Entry 4NJV (X-ray diffraction, 1.80 A resolution); this record covers chains A and B.

[Chain A (and B)]
Name: Protease
Organism: Human immunodeficiency virus 1
Notes: chain B of this document is another copy of the same molecule, construct and numbering; everything in this record applies to it too
UniProtKB: Q9J006 (Q9J006_9HIV1); residue numbers follow UniProt; this construct covers 1-99
Sequence (99 residues; each row starts with the number of its first residue):
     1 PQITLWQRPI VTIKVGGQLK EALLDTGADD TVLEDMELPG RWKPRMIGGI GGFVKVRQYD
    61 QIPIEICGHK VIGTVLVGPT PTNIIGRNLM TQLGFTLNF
Residues lining bound ligands: ritonavir (RIT): Arg8, Leu23, Asp25, Gly27, Ala28, Asp29, Asp30, Val32, Ile47, Gly48, Gly49, Ile50, Pro81, Thr82, Ile84
What the authors report for this chain:
  - binding site for ritonavir: Arg8, Asp25, Gly27, Asp29, Asp30, Gly48, Gly49, Ile50, Pro81, Thr82, Ile84

[Interface between chain A and chain B]
Contacting residue pairs (84; chain A residue first):
  Pro1(A) - Asn98(B)
  Pro1(A) - Phe99(B)  hydrogen bond (backbone-backbone)
  Gln2(A) - Thr96(B)
  Gln2(A) - Leu97(B)
  Gln2(A) - Asn98(B)  hydrogen bond
  Ile3(A) - Thr96(B)
  Ile3(A) - Leu97(B)  hydrogen bond (backbone-backbone)
  Leu5(A) - Thr26(B)
  Leu5(A) - Arg87(B)  hydrogen bond (backbone-side chain)
  Leu5(A) - Thr91(B)
  Leu5(A) - Phe95(B)
  Trp6(A) - Arg87(B)  hydrogen bond (backbone-side chain)
  Trp6(A) - Thr91(B)
  Gln7(A) - Arg87(B)
  Arg8(A) - Asp29(B)  salt bridge
  Arg8(A) - Arg87(B)
  Pro9(A) - Thr26(B)
  Pro9(A) - Arg87(B)
  Leu23(A) - Gly27(B)
  Leu24(A) - Thr26(B)  hydrogen bond (backbone-side chain)
  Asp25(A) - Asp25(B)
  Asp25(A) - Thr26(B)
  Asp25(A) - Gly27(B)  hydrogen bond (side chain-backbone)
  Thr26(A) - Leu5(B)
  Thr26(A) - Pro9(B)
  Thr26(A) - Leu24(B)  hydrogen bond (side chain-backbone)
  Thr26(A) - Asp25(B)
  Thr26(A) - Thr26(B)  hydrogen bond (backbone-side chain)
  Thr26(A) - Leu97(B)
  Gly27(A) - Leu23(B)
  Gly27(A) - Leu24(B)
  Gly27(A) - Asp25(B)  hydrogen bond (backbone-side chain)
  Asp29(A) - Arg8(B)  salt bridge
  Gly48(A) - Ile50(B)
  Gly49(A) - Ile50(B)
  Ile50(A) - Gly49(B)
  Ile50(A) - Val54(B)  hydrophobic
  Ile50(A) - Thr80(B)
  Gly51(A) - Gly51(B)
  Gly51(A) - Gly52(B)
  Gly52(A) - Ile50(B)
  Gly52(A) - Gly51(B)
  Val54(A) - Ile50(B)
  Thr80(A) - Ile50(B)
  Pro81(A) - Gly49(B)
  Pro81(A) - Ile50(B)
  Ile84(A) - Ile50(B)  hydrophobic
  Arg87(A) - Leu5(B)  hydrogen bond (side chain-backbone)
  Arg87(A) - Trp6(B)  hydrogen bond (side chain-backbone)
  Arg87(A) - Gln7(B)  hydrogen bond (side chain-backbone)
  Arg87(A) - Arg8(B)
  Arg87(A) - Pro9(B)
  Met90(A) - Leu5(B)  hydrophobic
  Met90(A) - Leu97(B)  hydrophobic
  Thr91(A) - Leu5(B)
  Thr91(A) - Trp6(B)
  Gln92(A) - Trp6(B)
  Leu93(A) - Phe99(B)
  Gly94(A) - Asn98(B)
  Phe95(A) - Leu5(B)
  Phe95(A) - Asn98(B)
  Phe95(A) - Phe99(B)  hydrophobic
  Thr96(A) - Gln2(B)  hydrogen bond
  Thr96(A) - Ile3(B)
  Thr96(A) - Thr4(B)
  Thr96(A) - Thr96(B)
  Thr96(A) - Leu97(B)
  Thr96(A) - Asn98(B)  hydrogen bond (backbone-backbone)
  Leu97(A) - Gln2(B)
  Leu97(A) - Ile3(B)  hydrogen bond (backbone-backbone)
  Leu97(A) - Thr26(B)
  Leu97(A) - Thr96(B)
  Leu97(A) - Leu97(B)  hydrophobic
  Asn98(A) - Pro1(B)
  Asn98(A) - Gln2(B)  hydrogen bond
  Asn98(A) - Gly94(B)
  Asn98(A) - Phe95(B)
  Asn98(A) - Thr96(B)  hydrogen bond (backbone-backbone)
  Asn98(A) - Asn98(B)  hydrogen bond
  Phe99(A) - Pro1(B)  hydrogen bond (backbone-backbone)
  Phe99(A) - His69(B)
  Phe99(A) - Leu93(B)
  Phe99(A) - Gly94(B)
  Phe99(A) - Phe95(B)  hydrophobic
Also at the interface, not in a pair above, chain A (38 interface residues in all): Ile47, Phe53, Cys67, His69
Also at the interface, not in a pair above, chain B (37 interface residues in all): Ile47, Gly48, Cys67, Pro79, Ile84, Met90

[Overview]
38 residues of chain A and 37 residues of chain B are in contact; the contacts include 20 hydrogen bonds and 2
salt bridges. Among the polar pairs are Arg8(A)-Asp29(B), Gln2(A)-Asn98(B) and Leu5(A)-Arg87(B). Bound to
chain A: ritonavir. From the paper: a binding site for ritonavir at Arg8(A), Asp25(A) and Gly27(A) among
others.
Both chains are Protease (Human immunodeficiency virus 1). Entry 4NJV (Crystal structure of
multidrug-resistant clinical isolate A02 HIV-1 protease in complex with ritonavir) was determined by X-ray
diffraction (same publication as 4NJS, 4NJT and 4NJU).
